Entry 2WXU (X-ray diffraction, 1.80 A resolution); this record covers chain A.

== Chain A ==
Name: Phospholipase C
From: Clostridium perfringens
Notes: EC 3.1.4.3
Reference sequence: Q0TV31 (PHLC_CLOP1); residues 1-370 here correspond to UniProt positions 29-398 (UniProt number = residue number + 28)
Amino-acid sequence (370 residues; row label = number of the first residue in the row):
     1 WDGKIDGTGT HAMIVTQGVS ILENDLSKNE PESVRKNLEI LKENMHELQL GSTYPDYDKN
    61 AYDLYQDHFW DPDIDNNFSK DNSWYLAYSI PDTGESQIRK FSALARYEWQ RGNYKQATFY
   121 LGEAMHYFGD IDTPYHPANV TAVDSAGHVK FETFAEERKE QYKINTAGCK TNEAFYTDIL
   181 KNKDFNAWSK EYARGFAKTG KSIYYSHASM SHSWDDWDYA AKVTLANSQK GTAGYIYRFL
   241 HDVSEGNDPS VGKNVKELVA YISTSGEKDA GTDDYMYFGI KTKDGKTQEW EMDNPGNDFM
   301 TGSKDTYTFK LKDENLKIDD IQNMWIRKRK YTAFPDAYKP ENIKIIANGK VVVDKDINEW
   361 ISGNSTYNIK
Disordered / not traced: 75-83
Differences from the reference sequence: engineered mutation Ile74 (Thr102 in Q0TV31); conflict Pro335 (Ser363 in Q0TV31)
Curated features (UniProtKB/Swiss-Prot):
  - region: Asn247 to Val255 (Linker)
  - binding site (Zn(2+)): Trp1, His11, Asp56, His68, His126, Asp130, His136, His148, Glu152
  - binding site (Ca(2+)): Asp269, Gly271, Thr272, Asp273, Asp293, Asn294, Gly296, Asn297, Asp298, Asp336, Ala337
Bound ions: Zn2+: Trp1, His11, Asp130; Cd2+ site 1: His46, Glu47, Glu359; Cd2+ site 2: Asp56, His68, His126, Asp130; Cd2+ site 3: His136, His148, Glu152; Cd2+ site 4: Gly168, Cys169, His207; Cd2+ site 5: Cys169, Glu173, Asp216; Cd2+ site 6: Glu173, His212, Asp216; Cd2+ site 7: His241, Glu245; Ca2+ site 1: Asp269, Gly271, Asp336, Ala337; Ca2+ site 2 near Asp269 (its only coordinating residue here); Ca2+ site 3: Asp273, Asn297; Ca2+ site 4: Glu291, Asp293; 1 more Ca2+ sites not listed

== Summary ==
Trp1, His11 and Asp130 form the Zn2+ site. The Cd2+ site 1 is built by His46, Glu47 and Glu359. UniProt lists
9 Zn2+-binding residues and 11 Ca2+-binding residues.
Chain A is Phospholipase C (Clostridium perfringens); the structure, Clostridium perfringens alpha-toxin
strain NCTC8237 mutant T74I, was determined by X-ray diffraction, deposited together with 2WY6 and 2WXT.
